7XYF - chains G and I of the 11 polymer chains in the assembly; structure by electron microscopy, 3.80 A resolution.

[Chain G]
Molecule: Histone H2A
Source organism: Drosophila melanogaster
Reference sequence: P84051 (H2A_DROME); residues 14-119 here = UniProt positions 14-119
Chain sequence (106 residues; each row starts with the number of its first residue):
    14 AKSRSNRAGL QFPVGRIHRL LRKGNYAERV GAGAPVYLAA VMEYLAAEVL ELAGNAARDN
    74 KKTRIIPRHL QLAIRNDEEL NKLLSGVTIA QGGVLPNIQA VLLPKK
Disordered / not traced: 119
UniProt features mapped onto this chain:
  - modified residue: Lys-36 (N6-succinyllysine), Gln-104 (N5-methylglutamine)
  - cross-link: Lys-119 (Glycyl lysine isopeptide (Lys-Gly) (interchain with G-Cter in ubiquitin))

[Chain I]
Molecule: 146-nt DNA strand
Sequence (146 nucleotides; each row starts with the number of its first residue):
     1 TGGAGAATCC CGGTGCCGAG GCCGCTCAAT TGGTCGTAGA CAGCTCTAGC ACCGCTTAAA
    61 CGCACGTACG CGCTGTCCCC CGCGTTTTAA CCGCCAAGGG GATTACTCCC TAGTCTCCAG
   121 GCACGTGTCA GATATATACA TCCTGT

[Interface between chain G and chain I]
Pairs across the interface (17):
  Arg-29(G) / DG121(I)  phosphate contact
  Arg-29(G) / DC122(I)  salt bridge to the phosphate
  Arg-35(G) / DA112(I)  salt bridge to the phosphate
  Glu-41(G) / DA112(I)  sugar contact
  Arg-42(G) / DT111(I)  hydrogen bond to the phosphate
  Arg-42(G) / DA112(I)  hydrogen bond to the sugar
  Val-43(G) / DT111(I)  sugar contact
  Val-43(G) / DA112(I)  hydrogen bond to the phosphate
  Gly-44(G) / DT111(I)  phosphate contact
  Ala-45(G) / DT111(I)  phosphate contact
  Lys-75(G) / DG131(I)  phosphate contact
  Lys-75(G) / DA132(I)  phosphate contact
  Thr-76(G) / DA130(I)  hydrogen bond to the phosphate
  Thr-76(G) / DG131(I)  hydrogen bond to the phosphate
  Arg-77(G) / DA130(I)  phosphate contact
  Arg-77(G) / DG131(I)  hydrogen bond to the phosphate
  Lys-118(G) / DC69(I)  salt bridge to the phosphate
Interface residues without a listed pair, chain G (13 interface residues in all): His-31, Lys-74

[Summary]
Chain G and chain I form an interface of 13 and 8 residues respectively, with 6 hydrogen bonds and 3 salt
bridges. Polar contacts include Arg-42(G)/DA112(I), Arg-42(G)/DT111(I) and Val-43(G)/DA112(I).
Chain G is Histone H2A (Drosophila melanogaster) and chain I is a 146-nt DNA strand; the structure, Cryo-EM
structure of Fft3-nucleosome complex with Fft3 bound to SHL+2 position of the nucleosome, was determined by
electron microscopy.
